PDB entry 7WTP | electron microscopy, 3.80 A resolution | chains C2 and SW of the 19 polymer chains in the assembly

== Chain C2 ==
Molecule: 18S rRNA
Source organism: Saccharomyces cerevisiae
Sequence (1800 nucleotides; numbered 1 to 1800; the number before each row is that of its first residue):
     1 UAUCUGGUUGAUCCUGCCAGUAGUCAUAUGCUUGUCUCAAAGAUUAAGCC
    51 AUGCAUGUCUAAGUAUAAGCAAUUUAUACAGUGAAACUGCGAAUGGCUCA
   101 UUAAAUCAGUUAUCGUUUAUUUGAUAGUUCCUUUACUACAUGGUAUAACU
   151 GUGGUAAUUCUAGAGCUAAUACAUGCUUAAAAUCUCGACCCUUUGGAAGA
   201 GAUGUAUUUAUUAGAUAAAAAAUCAAUGUCUUCGGACUCUUUGAUGAUUC
   251 AUAAUAACUUUUCGAAUCGCAUGGCCUUGUGCUGGCGAUGGUUCAUUCAA
   301 AUUUCUGCCCUAUCAACUUUCGAUGGUAGGAUAGUGGCCUACCAUGGUUU
   351 CAACGGGUAACGGGGAAUAAGGGUUCGAUUCCGGAGAGGGAGCCUGAGAA
   401 ACGGCUACCACAUCCAAGGAAGGCAGCAGGCGCGCAAAUUACCCAAUCCU
   451 AAUUCAGGGAGGUAGUGACAAUAAAUAACGAUACAGGGCCCAUUCGGGUC
   501 UUGUAAUUGGAAUGAGUACAAUGUAAAUACCUUAACGAGGAACAAUUGGA
   551 GGGCAAGUCUGGUGCCAGCAGCCGCGGUAAUUCCAGCUCCAAUAGCGUAU
   601 AUUAAAGUUGUUGCAGUUAAAAAGCUCGUAGUUGAACUUUGGGCCCGGUU
   651 GGCCGGUCCGAUUUUUUCGUGUACUGGAUUUCCAACGGGGCCUUUCCUUC
   701 UGGCUAACCUUGAGUCCUUGUGGCUCUUGGCGAACCAGGACUUUUACUUU
   751 GAAAAAAUUAGAGUGUUCAAAGCAGGCGUAUUGCUCGAAUAUAUUAGCAU
   801 GGAAUAAUAGAAUAGGACGUUUGGUUCUAUUUUGUUGGUUUCUAGGACCA
   851 UCGUAAUGAUUAAUAGGGACGGUCGGGGGCAUCAGUAUUCAAUUGUCAGA
   901 GGUGAAAUUCUUGGAUUUAUUGAAGACUAACUACUGCGAAAGCAUUUGCC
   951 AAGGACGUUUUCAUUAAUCAAGAACGAAAGUUAGGGGAUCGAAGAUGAUC
  1001 AGAUACCGUCGUAGUCUUAACCAUAAACUAUGCCGACUAGGGAUCGGGUG
  1051 GUGUUUUUUUAAUGACCCACUCGGCACCUUACGAGAAAUCAAAGUCUUUG
  1101 GGUUCUGGGGGGAGUAUGGUCGCAAGGCUGAAACUUAAAGGAAUUGACGG
  1151 AAGGGCACCACCAGGAGUGGAGCCUGCGGCUUAAUUUGACUCAACACGGG
  1201 GAAACUCACCAGGUCCAGACACAAUAAGGAUUGACAGAUUGAGAGCUCUU
  1251 UCUUGAUUUUGUGGGUGGUGGUGCAUGGCCGUUCUUAGUUGGUGGAGUGA
  1301 UUUGUCUGCUUAAUUGCGAUAACGAACGAGACCUUAACCUACUAAAUAGU
  1351 GGUGCUAGCAUUUGCUGGUUAUCCACUUCUUAGAGGGACUAUCGGUUUCA
  1401 AGCCGAUGGAAGUUUGAGGCAAUAACAGGUCUGUGAUGCCCUUAGACGUU
  1451 CUGGGCCGCACGCGCGCUACACUGACGGAGCCAGCGAGUCUAACCUUGGC
  1501 CGAGAGGUCUUGGUAAUCUUGUGAAACUCCGUCGUGCUGGGGAUAGAGCA
  1551 UUGUAAUUAUUGCUCUUCAACGAGGAAUUCCUAGUAAGCGCAAGUCAUCA
  1601 GCUUGCGUUGAUUACGUCCCUGCCCUUUGUACACACCGCCCGUCGCUAGU
  1651 ACCGAUUGAAUGGCUUAGUGAGGCCUCAGGAUCUGCUUAGAGAAGGGGGC
  1701 AACUCCAUCUCAGAGCGGAGAAUUUGGACAAACUUGGUCAUUUAGAGGAA
  1751 CUAAAAGUCGUAACAAGGUUUCCGUAGGUGAACCUGCGGAAGGAUCAUUA
Not modelled in the structure: 73-75, 133-135, 489-498, 651-683, 707-732, 1140, 1157-1621, 1631-1634

== Chain SW ==
Name: 40S ribosomal protein S22-A
Source organism: Saccharomyces cerevisiae
UniProtKB: P0C0W1 (RS22A_YEAST); numbering as in UniProt (aligned over 1-130)
Sequence (130 residues; row label = number of the first residue in the row):
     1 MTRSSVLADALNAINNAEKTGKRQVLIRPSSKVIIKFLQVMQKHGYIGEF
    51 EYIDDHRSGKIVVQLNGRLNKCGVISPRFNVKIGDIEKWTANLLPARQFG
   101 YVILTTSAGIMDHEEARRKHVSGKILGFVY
Not modelled in the structure: 1

== Chain C2 / chain SW interface ==
Contacting residue pairs - 67 pairs, chain C2 then chain SW:
  G371(C2) with Lys88(SW), sugar contact
  G372(C2) with Lys88(SW), sugar contact
  U633(C2) with Ser4(SW), sugar contact
  G634(C2) with Ser4(SW), sugar contact
  A635(C2) with Arg3(SW), sugar contact
  A636(C2) with Val6(SW), phosphate contact; Ser30(SW), sugar contact; Ser31(SW), phosphate contact; Ser58(SW), hydrogen bond to the sugar
  C637(C2) with Ser31(SW), phosphate contact; Lys32(SW), hydrogen bond to the phosphate
  U638(C2) with Lys32(SW), salt bridge to the phosphate
  C686(C2) with Arg118(SW), hydrogen bond to the phosphate
  G687(C2) with Arg118(SW), salt bridge to the phosphate; Lys119(SW), sugar contact
  G688(C2) with Lys119(SW), salt bridge to the phosphate
  C747(C2) with Asn80(SW), sugar contact; Lys124(SW), sugar contact
  U748(C2) with Asn80(SW), phosphate contact; Lys82(SW), salt bridge to the phosphate; Ser122(SW), hydrogen bond to the sugar
  U749(C2) with Lys82(SW), phosphate contact; Ile83(SW), hydrogen bond to the phosphate
  U750(C2) with His120(SW), salt bridge to the phosphate
  G802(C2) with Ser107(SW), hydrogen bond to the sugar; Ala108(SW), sugar contact
  A803(C2) with Ser107(SW), sugar contact
  A804(C2) with Thr105(SW), base contact; Thr106(SW), base contact; Ser107(SW), base contact
  U805(C2) with Lys32(SW), salt bridge to the phosphate; Arg78(SW), sugar contact; Thr105(SW), sugar contact; Lys124(SW), base contact
  U861(C2) with His56(SW), hydrogen bond to the sugar
  A862(C2) with His56(SW), phosphate contact
  A863(C2) with Arg57(SW), salt bridge to the phosphate
  U864(C2) with Arg28(SW), base contact
  A865(C2) with Arg28(SW), salt bridge to the phosphate
  C1034(C2) with Thr2(SW), hydrogen bond to the sugar
  G1035(C2) with Thr2(SW), sugar contact; Arg3(SW), sugar contact
  A1036(C2) with Arg3(SW), sugar contact; Asn12(SW), base contact
  C1037(C2) with Asn16(SW), sugar contact
  U1038(C2) with Thr20(SW), sugar contact; Lys22(SW), hydrogen bond to the phosphate
  A1039(C2) with Lys22(SW), salt bridge to the phosphate
  U1095(C2) with Asn12(SW), base contact; Asn15(SW), sugar contact; Asn16(SW), hydrogen bond to the sugar
  C1096(C2) with Lys71(SW), salt bridge to the phosphate
  U1098(C2) with Lys71(SW), sugar contact; Tyr130(SW), hydrogen bond to the sugar
  U1099(C2) with Lys71(SW), salt bridge to the phosphate; Phe128(SW), phosphate contact
  G1100(C2) with Val74(SW), hydrogen bond to the sugar; Ile75(SW), sugar contact; Ser76(SW), hydrogen bond to the sugar; Trp89(SW), base contact
  G1101(C2) with Thr2(SW), base contact; Ser4(SW), sugar contact; Ser5(SW), sugar contact; Ala8(SW), sugar contact; Ser76(SW), hydrogen bond to the phosphate
  G1102(C2) with Ser4(SW), hydrogen bond to the sugar; Ser76(SW), hydrogen bond to the phosphate
Interface residues without a listed pair, chain C2 (40 interface residues in all): U795, A967, G1094
Interface residues without a listed pair, chain SW (49 interface residues in all): Asp9, Ala13, Lys19, Pro29, Lys60, Phe79, Val81, Leu93, Gly109, Gly123

== Summary ==
40 residues of chain C2 and 49 residues of chain SW are in contact, with 16 hydrogen bonds and 11 salt
bridges. Polar pairs include A636(C2)-Ser58(SW), U748(C2)-Ser122(SW) and G802(C2)-Ser107(SW).
Chain C2 is 18S rRNA and chain SW is 40S ribosomal protein S22-A, both from Saccharomyces cerevisiae; the
structure, Cryo-EM structure of a yeast pre-40S ribosomal subunit - State Tsr1-2 (with Rps2), was determined
by electron microscopy, deposited together with 7WTN, 7WTO, 7WTQ and 7WTR.
